PDB entry 7NPC | X-ray diffraction, 1.47 A resolution | chain A

== Chain A ==
Protein: Nuclear receptor ROR-gamma
Organism: Homo sapiens
UniProtKB: P51449 (RORG_HUMAN); residues 268-507 here = UniProt positions 268-507
Chain sequence (240 residues; numbered 268 to 507; the number before each row is that of its first residue):
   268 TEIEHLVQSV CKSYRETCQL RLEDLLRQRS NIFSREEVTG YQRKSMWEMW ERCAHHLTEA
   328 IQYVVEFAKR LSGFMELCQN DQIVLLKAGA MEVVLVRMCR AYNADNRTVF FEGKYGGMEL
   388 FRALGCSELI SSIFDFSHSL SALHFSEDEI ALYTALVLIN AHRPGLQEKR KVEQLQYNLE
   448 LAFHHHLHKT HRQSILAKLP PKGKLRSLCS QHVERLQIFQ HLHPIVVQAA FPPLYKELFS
Sequence notes: conflict His-455 (Cys in P51449)
Residues lining bound ligands: ULT (4-[[3-[2-chloranyl-6-(trifluoromethyl)phenyl]-5-(1H-pyrrol-3-yl)-1,2-oxazol-4-yl]methoxy]benzoic acid): Trp-317, Ala-321, Leu-324, Thr-325, Ile-328, Gln-329, Leu-353, Lys-354, Ala-357, Met-358, Val-480, Leu-483, Gln-484, Gln-487, Ile-492, Val-494, Gln-495, Ala-496, Ala-497, Phe-498, Pro-499, Leu-501, Tyr-502, Leu-505, Phe-506
Swiss-Prot annotation at these positions:
  - motif: Leu-501 to Phe-506 (AF-2)
  - mutagenesis: Ala-327 (A327F: Completely abolishes transcriptional activity), Phe-378 (F378Q: Completely abolishes transcriptional activity), Ile-397 (I397N: Nearly abolishes transcriptional activity)
What the authors report for this chain:
  - binding site for ULT: Gln-329, Leu-353, Lys-354, Ala-497, Phe-498

== In short ==
Bound to chain A: compound ULT. UniProt lists 3 mutagenesis sites. From the paper: a binding site for ULT at
Gln-329, Leu-353 and Lys-354 among others.
Chain A is Nuclear receptor ROR-gamma (Homo sapiens); the structure, ROR(gamma)t ligand binding domain in
complex with allosteric ligand FM156, was determined by X-ray diffraction, deposited together with 7NEC, 7NP5
and 7NP6.
